3WHC - chains A and B; structure by X-ray diffraction, 2.20 A resolution.

# Chain A (and B)
Protein: Fatty acid metabolism regulator protein
From: Bacillus subtilis
Notes: chain B of this document is another copy of the same molecule, construct and numbering; everything in this record applies to it too
UniProt: P94548 (FADR_BACSU); residue numbers follow UniProt; this construct covers 1-194
Amino-acid sequence (194 residues; each row starts with the number of its first residue):
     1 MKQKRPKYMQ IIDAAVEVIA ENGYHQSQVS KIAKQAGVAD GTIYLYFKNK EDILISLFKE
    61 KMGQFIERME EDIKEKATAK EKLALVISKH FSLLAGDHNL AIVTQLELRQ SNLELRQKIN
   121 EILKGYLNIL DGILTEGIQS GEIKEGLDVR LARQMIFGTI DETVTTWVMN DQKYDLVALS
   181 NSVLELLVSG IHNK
Unresolved in the structure: 1-3, 194 (chain B: 1-5, 194)
Ligand contacts:
  - stearoyl-coenzyme A (ST9), molecule 1: Val16, Leu57, Phe58, Lys61, Met62, Phe65, His90, Leu93, Leu100, Val103, Thr104, Leu108, Arg109, Arg116, Ile119, Asn120, Leu123, Lys124, Tyr126, Leu127, Arg150, Leu151, Arg153, Gln154, Phe157, Asp161
  - stearoyl-coenzyme A (ST9), molecule 2: Glu162, Thr165, Thr166, Met169, Asn170, Lys173, Tyr174, Leu179
UniProt features mapped onto this chain:
  - DNA-binding region: Gln28 to Phe47 (H-T-H motif)

# Interface between chain A and chain B
Pairs across the interface (77):
  His25(A) with His25(B)
  Leu106(A) with Ser111(B); Arg116(B)
  Glu107(A) with Ser111(B)
  Arg109(A) with Arg109(B)
  Ser111(A) with Leu106(B); Glu107(B)
  Arg116(A) with Leu106(B); Met169(B)
  Asn120(A) with Met169(B)
  Glu142(A) with His192(B), salt bridge
  Ile143(A) with Ile191(B)
  Lys144(A) with His192(B), hydrogen bond (side chain-backbone); Asn193(B)
  Leu147(A) with Leu186(B), hydrophobic; Ile191(B)
  Leu151(A) with Thr163(B); Leu179(B), hydrophobic; Ser182(B); Val183(B), hydrophobic; Leu186(B), hydrophobic
  Gln154(A) with Glu162(B); Thr163(B); Thr166(B)
  Met155(A) with Met155(B), hydrophobic; Thr159(B); Leu186(B); Leu187(B), hydrophobic
  Phe157(A) with Glu162(B)
  Gly158(A) with Gly158(B); Glu162(B)
  Thr159(A) with Met155(B); Thr159(B), hydrogen bond
  Glu162(A) with Gln154(B); Phe157(B); Gly158(B)
  Thr163(A) with Gln154(B)
  Thr166(A) with Gln154(B), hydrogen bond
  Met169(A) with Arg116(B); Asn120(B)
  Leu179(A) with Leu151(B), hydrophobic
  Ser182(A) with Leu151(B)
  Leu186(A) with Leu147(B), hydrophobic; Leu151(B), hydrophobic; Ala152(B); Met155(B)
  Leu187(A) with Gly190(B); Ile191(B), hydrogen bond (backbone-backbone)
  Val188(A) with Ser189(B); Gly190(B); Ile191(B), hydrogen bond (backbone-backbone); His192(B), hydrogen bond (backbone-backbone)
  Ser189(A) with Lys144(B), hydrogen bond (backbone-side chain); Val188(B); Ser189(B); Gly190(B)
  Gly190(A) with Lys144(B); Leu187(B); Val188(B); Ser189(B); Gly190(B)
  Ile191(A) with Leu83(B), hydrophobic; Ile143(B); Lys144(B), hydrogen bond (backbone-backbone); Leu147(B), hydrophobic; Met155(B), hydrophobic; Leu187(B), hydrogen bond (backbone-backbone); Val188(B), hydrogen bond (backbone-backbone)
  His192(A) with Lys80(B); Glu142(B), salt bridge; Ile143(B); Lys144(B), hydrogen bond (backbone-side chain); Val188(B), hydrogen bond (backbone-backbone)
  Asn193(A) with Gly141(B), hydrogen bond (side chain-backbone); Glu142(B), hydrogen bond (backbone-backbone); Ile143(B); Lys144(B)
Interface residues without a listed pair, chain A (39 interface residues in all): Lys80, Gln110, Leu113, Gln117, Leu134, Ala152, Thr165, Val183
Interface residues without a listed pair, chain B (39 interface residues in all): Leu134, Glu145, Thr165

# Summary
The chain A/chain B interface involves 39 residues from each chain, with 14 hydrogen bonds and 2 salt bridges.
Polar pairs include Glu142(A)-His192(B), Lys144(A)-His192(B) and Thr159(A)-Thr159(B). Chain A binds
stearoyl-coenzyme A.
Both chains are Fatty acid metabolism regulator protein (Bacillus subtilis). Entry 3WHC (Crystal structure of
a transcriptional regulator FadR from Bacillus subtilis in complex with stearoyl-CoA) was determined by X-ray
diffraction (same publication as 3WHB).
